6DOL - chains A and C of the 4 polymer chains in the assembly; structure by X-ray diffraction, 1.43 A resolution.

# Chain A
Molecule: Ribonuclease H
From: Bacillus halodurans
Notes: EC 3.1.26.4; fragment: catalytic domain
Reference sequence: Q9KEI9 (RNH1_BACHD); numbering as in UniProt (aligned over 61-195)
Amino-acid sequence (135 residues; numbered 61 to 195; the number before each row is that of its first residue):
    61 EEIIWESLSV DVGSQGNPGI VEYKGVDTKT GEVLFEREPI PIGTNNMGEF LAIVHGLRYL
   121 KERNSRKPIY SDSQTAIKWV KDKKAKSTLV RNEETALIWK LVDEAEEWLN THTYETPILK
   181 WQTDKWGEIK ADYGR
Bound ions: Mg2+ site 1: Asp71, Asp192 (shared with 1 residue of chain b); Mg2+ site 2: Asp71, Glu109, Asp132 (shared with 1 residue of chain B; 1 residue of chain b); K+: Asp192 (shared with 1 residue of chain b)
Curated features (UniProtKB/Swiss-Prot):
  - binding site (Mg(2+)): Asp71, Glu109, Asp132, Asp192
  - mutagenesis: Glu109 (E109Q: Loss of activity), Asp132 (D132N: Loss of activity), Glu188 (E188A: Strongly reduces activity; E188Q: No effect), Asp192 (D192N: Strongly reduced activity with manganese. Loss of activity with magnesium)

# Chain C
Molecule: 6-nt DNA strand
Sequence (6 nucleotides; row label = number of the first residue in the row):
     1 CGATGT

# Chain A / chain C interface
Pairs across the interface - 20 pairs, chain A then chain C:
  Asn77(A) - DA3(C)  hydrogen bond to the base
  Asn77(A) - DT4(C)  hydrogen bond to the sugar
  Pro78(A) - DA3(C)  phosphate contact
  Pro78(A) - DT4(C)  phosphate contact
  Thr104(A) - DT4(C)  phosphate contact
  Thr104(A) - DG5(C)  hydrogen bond to the phosphate
  Asn105(A) - DT4(C)  hydrogen bond to the base
  Asn106(A) - DT4(C)  hydrogen bond to the base
  Asn106(A) - DG5(C)  hydrogen bond to the sugar
  Met107(A) - DG5(C)  phosphate contact
  Gln134(A) - DG5(C)  base contact
  Gln134(A) - DT6(C)  base contact
  Thr135(A) - DG5(C)  sugar contact
  Lys138(A) - DT6(C)  phosphate contact
  Trp139(A) - DG5(C)  phosphate contact
  Trp139(A) - DT6(C)  hydrogen bond to the phosphate
  Lys146(A) - DG5(C)  sugar contact
  Lys146(A) - DT6(C)  salt bridge to the phosphate
  Ser147(A) - DG5(C)  hydrogen bond to the phosphate
  Thr148(A) - DG5(C)  hydrogen bond to the phosphate
Other interface residues (no listed pair), chain A (14 interface residues in all): Leu149
Other interface residues (no listed pair), chain C (5 interface residues in all): DG2

# Overview
14 residues of chain A face 5 of chain C across their interface; the contacts include 9 hydrogen bonds and 1
salt bridge. Polar contacts include Asn77(A)-DA3(C), Asn105(A)-DT4(C) and Asn106(A)-DT4(C). From UniProt: 4
Mg2+-binding residues and 4 mutagenesis sites on chain A.
Here chain A is Ribonuclease H (Bacillus halodurans) and chain C is a 6-nt DNA strand. Entry 6DOL (Crystal
Structure of Bacillus Halodurans Ribonuclease H1 in Complex with an RNA/DNA Hybrid: Reaction in 2 ...) was
determined by X-ray diffraction, deposited together with 6DMN, 6DMV, 6DO8, 6DO9, 6DOA, 6DOB and 46 further
entries.
